PDB entry 7AD0 | X-ray diffraction, 2.07 A resolution | chains A and H

# Chain A
Molecule: E3 ubiquitin-protein ligase Mdm2
Organism: Homo sapiens
Notes: EC 2.3.2.27
UniProt: Q00987 (MDM2_HUMAN); residue numbers follow UniProt; this construct covers 24-113
Amino-acid sequence (90 residues; numbered 24 to 113; the number before each row is that of its first residue):
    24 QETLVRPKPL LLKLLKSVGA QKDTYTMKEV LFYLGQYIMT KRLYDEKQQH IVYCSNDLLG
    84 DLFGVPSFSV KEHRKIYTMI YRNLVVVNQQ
UniProt features mapped onto this chain:
  - mutagenesis: Gly-58 (G58A: No effect on its ability to induce apoptosis)

# Chain H
Molecule: Modified p53 peptide
Amino-acid sequence (14 residues; row label = number of the first residue in the row):
    16 ATSFAEYWAL LXPA
Modified residues: 9FB ((1S,2R)-2-azanylcyclopentane-1-carboxylic acid) at position 27

# Chain A / chain H interface
Residue-residue contacts - 31 pairs, chain A then chain H:
  Lys-51(A) with Pro-28(H); Ala-29(H), hydrogen bond (backbone-backbone)
  Leu-54(A) with Trp-23(H), hydrogen bond (backbone-side chain); Leu-26(H), hydrophobic; 9FB_27(H); Pro-28(H); Ala-29(H)
  Phe-55(A) with Pro-28(H), hydrophobic; Ala-29(H)
  Leu-57(A) with Trp-23(H), hydrophobic
  Gly-58(A) with Phe-19(H); Trp-23(H)
  Ile-61(A) with Phe-19(H), hydrophobic; Trp-23(H), hydrophobic
  Met-62(A) with Phe-19(H), hydrophobic
  Tyr-67(A) with Phe-19(H), hydrophobic
  Gln-72(A) with Thr-17(H); Ser-18(H); Phe-19(H), hydrogen bond (side chain-backbone); Tyr-22(H)
  His-73(A) with Tyr-22(H)
  Val-75(A) with Phe-19(H), hydrophobic
  Val-93(A) with Phe-19(H), hydrophobic; Tyr-22(H); Trp-23(H), hydrophobic; Leu-26(H)
  His-96(A) with Leu-25(H); Leu-26(H)
  Ile-99(A) with Leu-26(H), hydrophobic
  Tyr-100(A) with Leu-26(H), hydrogen bond (side chain-backbone); 9FB_27(H)
Interface residues without a listed pair, chain A (17 interface residues in all): Gln-24, Lys-94
Interface residues without a listed pair, chain H (11 interface residues in all): Ala-20

# Summary
The interface between chain A and chain H involves 17 residues on one side and 11 on the other; the contacts
include 4 hydrogen bonds. Polar contacts include Leu-54(A)/Trp-23(H), Gln-72(A)/Phe-19(H) and
Tyr-100(A)/Leu-26(H). UniProt lists one mutagenesis site on chain A.
Chain A is E3 ubiquitin-protein ligase Mdm2 (Homo sapiens) and chain H is Modified p53 peptide; the structure,
X-ray structure of Mdm2 with modified p53 peptide, was determined by X-ray diffraction.
